Entry 6W19 (electron microscopy, 5.50 A resolution (low resolution: residue-level contacts below are approximate; hydrogen-bond / salt-bridge calls are withheld)); this record covers chains J and O of the 50 polymer chains in the assembly.

[Chain J (and O)]
Name: Major capsid protein
Source organism: Epstein-Barr virus (strain B95-8)
Notes: chain O of this document is another copy of the same molecule, construct and numbering; everything in this record applies to it too
UniProtKB: P03226 (MCP_EBVB9); residues 1-1381 here = UniProt positions 1-1381
Chain sequence (1381 residues; each row starts with the number of its first residue):
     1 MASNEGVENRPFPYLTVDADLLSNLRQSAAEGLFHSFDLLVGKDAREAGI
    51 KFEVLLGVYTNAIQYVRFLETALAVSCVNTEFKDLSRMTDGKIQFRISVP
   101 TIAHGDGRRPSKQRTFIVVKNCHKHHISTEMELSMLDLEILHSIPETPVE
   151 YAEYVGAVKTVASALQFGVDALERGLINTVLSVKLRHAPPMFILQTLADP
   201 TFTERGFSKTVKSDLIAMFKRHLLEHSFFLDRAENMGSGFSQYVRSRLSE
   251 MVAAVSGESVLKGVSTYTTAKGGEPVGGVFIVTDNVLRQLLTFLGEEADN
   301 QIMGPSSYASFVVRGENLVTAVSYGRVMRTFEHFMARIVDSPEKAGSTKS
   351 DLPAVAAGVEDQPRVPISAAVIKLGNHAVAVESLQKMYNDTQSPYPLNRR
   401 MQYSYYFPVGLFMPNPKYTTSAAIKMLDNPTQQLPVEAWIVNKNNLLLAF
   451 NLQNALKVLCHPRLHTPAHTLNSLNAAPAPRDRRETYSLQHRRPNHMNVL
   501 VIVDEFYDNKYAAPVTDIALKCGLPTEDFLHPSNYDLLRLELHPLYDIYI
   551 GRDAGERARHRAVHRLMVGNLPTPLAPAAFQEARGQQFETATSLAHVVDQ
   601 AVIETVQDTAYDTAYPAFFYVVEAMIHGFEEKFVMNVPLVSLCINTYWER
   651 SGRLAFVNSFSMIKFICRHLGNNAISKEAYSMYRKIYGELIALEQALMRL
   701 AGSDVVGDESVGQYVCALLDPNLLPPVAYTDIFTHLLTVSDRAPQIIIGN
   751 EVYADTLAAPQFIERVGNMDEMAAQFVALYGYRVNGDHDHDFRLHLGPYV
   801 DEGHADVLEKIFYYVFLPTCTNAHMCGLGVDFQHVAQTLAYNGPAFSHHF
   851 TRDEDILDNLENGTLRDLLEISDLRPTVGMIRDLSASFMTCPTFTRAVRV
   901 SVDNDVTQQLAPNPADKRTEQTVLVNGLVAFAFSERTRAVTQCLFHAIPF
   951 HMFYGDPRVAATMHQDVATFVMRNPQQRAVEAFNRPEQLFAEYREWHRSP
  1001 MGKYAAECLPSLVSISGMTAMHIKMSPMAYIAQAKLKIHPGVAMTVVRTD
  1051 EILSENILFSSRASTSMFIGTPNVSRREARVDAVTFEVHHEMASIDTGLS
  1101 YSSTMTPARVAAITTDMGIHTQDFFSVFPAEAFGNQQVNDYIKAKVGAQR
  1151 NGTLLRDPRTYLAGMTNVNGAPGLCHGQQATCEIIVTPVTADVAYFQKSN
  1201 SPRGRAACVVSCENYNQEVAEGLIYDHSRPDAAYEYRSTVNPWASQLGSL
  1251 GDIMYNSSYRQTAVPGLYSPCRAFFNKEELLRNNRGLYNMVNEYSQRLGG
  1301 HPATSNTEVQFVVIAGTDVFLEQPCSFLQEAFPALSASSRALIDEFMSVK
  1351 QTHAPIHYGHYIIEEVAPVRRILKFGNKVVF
Not modelled in the structure: 1-6, 338-364 (chain O: 1-25, 1149-1169)

[Chain J / chain O interface]
Residue-residue contacts (151; chain J residue first):
  M88(J) - F34(O)
  T89(J) - A30(O)
  T89(J) - E31(O)
  T89(J) - L33(O)
  K92(J) - E31(O)
  Q94(J) - R26(O)
  Q94(J) - G32(O)
  Q94(J) - L33(O)
  Q94(J) - V58(O)
  F95(J) - V58(O)
  F95(J) - T60(O)
  R96(J) - V58(O)
  R96(J) - Y59(O)
  R96(J) - T60(O)
  I97(J) - T60(O)
  S98(J) - T60(O)
  S98(J) - N61(O)
  S98(J) - A62(O)
  S98(J) - F167(O)
  V99(J) - F167(O)
  P100(J) - F167(O)
  P100(J) - D170(O)
  P100(J) - R174(O)
  P100(J) - D390(O)
  T101(J) - A171(O)
  I102(J) - R174(O)
  I102(J) - G175(O)
  I102(J) - Y388(O)
  I102(J) - T391(O)
  I102(J) - S393(O)
  A103(J) - I127(O)
  A103(J) - S128(O)
  A103(J) - T129(O)
  A103(J) - A171(O)
  A103(J) - G175(O)
  H104(J) - S128(O)
  G105(J) - H126(O)
  R109(J) - R1077(O)
  P110(J) - S128(O)
  P110(J) - T129(O)
  P110(J) - E130(O)
  P110(J) - E1087(O)
  K112(J) - E130(O)
  K112(J) - M131(O)
  K112(J) - E132(O)
  Q113(J) - E130(O)
  Q113(J) - E132(O)
  Q113(J) - A164(O)
  R114(J) - Q392(O)
  P200(J) - N389(O)
  T201(J) - Q385(O)
  T201(J) - N398(O)
  T201(J) - L1053(O)
  F202(J) - A1112(O)
  E204(J) - P394(O)
  E204(J) - Y395(O)
  R205(J) - P394(O)
  R205(J) - N1306(O)
  R205(J) - D1318(O)
  R205(J) - F1320(O)
  K209(J) - A1171(O)
  K209(J) - P1172(O)
  K209(J) - L1174(O)
  K209(J) - E1308(O)
  T210(J) - Q1178(O)
  T210(J) - N1306(O)
  V211(J) - N1306(O)
  S213(J) - L1174(O)
  S213(J) - C1175(O)
  R221(J) - N444(O)
  V260(J) - T60(O)
  K262(J) - N61(O)
  P416(J) - D428(O)
  K417(J) - L427(O)
  Y418(J) - K425(O)
  Y418(J) - M426(O)
  Y418(J) - R1340(O)
  Y418(J) - A1341(O)
  T419(J) - I424(O)
  T419(J) - K425(O)
  T420(J) - A423(O)
  P525(J) - K1035(O)
  E527(J) - N451(O)
  E527(J) - K1037(O)
  D528(J) - Q453(O)
  D528(J) - K1035(O)
  H531(J) - Q453(O)
  D608(J) - R684(O)
  Y611(J) - R684(O)
  D612(J) - R684(O)
  R650(J) - G671(O)
  R650(J) - N672(O)
  R650(J) - N673(O)
  R650(J) - K677(O)
  S651(J) - K677(O)
  R653(J) - R684(O)
  I871(J) - G671(O)
  S934(J) - R668(O)
  E935(J) - R668(O)
  R936(J) - H669(O)
  R958(J) - I691(O)
  R958(J) - Q695(O)
  Q965(J) - E802(O)
  M972(J) - D801(O)
  M972(J) - H804(O)
  M972(J) - A805(O)
  P975(J) - S710(O)
  Q976(J) - M698(O)
  Q976(J) - G702(O)
  Q976(J) - S703(O)
  Q976(J) - D704(O)
  Q976(J) - V705(O)
  R978(J) - E694(O)
  R978(J) - M698(O)
  R978(J) - H804(O)
  R978(J) - A805(O)
  A979(J) - M698(O)
  E1007(J) - S593(O)
  E1007(J) - R699(O)
  D1192(J) - R1340(O)
  A1194(J) - R1340(O)
  Q1197(J) - G1376(O)
  K1198(J) - N445(O)
  K1198(J) - K1374(O)
  S1211(J) - L1174(O)
  C1212(J) - P1172(O)
  E1213(J) - P1172(O)
  V1219(J) - P1172(O)
  L1223(J) - P1172(O)
  L1223(J) - G1173(O)
  R1229(J) - G1170(O)
  R1229(J) - A1171(O)
  R1229(J) - P1172(O)
  A1232(J) - G1173(O)
  A1232(J) - C1175(O)
  A1233(J) - L446(O)
  A1233(J) - H1176(O)
  Y1234(J) - L446(O)
  E1235(J) - I1119(O)
  E1235(J) - H1120(O)
  E1235(J) - Q1179(O)
  Y1236(J) - A449(O)
  Q1351(J) - S1348(O)
  Q1351(J) - K1378(O)
  T1352(J) - S1348(O)
  H1353(J) - K1378(O)
  P1355(J) - D1344(O)
  Y1358(J) - K425(O)
  Y1358(J) - L427(O)
  E1364(J) - N1377(O)
  E1365(J) - N1377(O)
Other interface residues (no listed pair), chain J (99 interface residues in all): R87, I93, D106, S111, S208, D214, A217, M218, S421, L520, S533, A614, T646, D873, T969, N974, A1206, V1366
Other interface residues (no listed pair), chain O (120 interface residues in all): H35, I63, L172, N178, R186, M387, K443, L447, L448, T592, E630, K664, Y680, D708, E1078, A1111, K1145, G1177, T1307, V1319, M1347, V1349, F1375

[Summary]
Chain J and chain O form an interface of 99 and 120 residues respectively.
Chain J and chain O are both Major capsid protein (Epstein-Barr virus (strain B95-8)); the structure,
Structures of Capsid and Capsid-Associated Tegument Complex inside the Epstein-Barr Virus, was determined by
electron microscopy, deposited together with 6W2D and 6W2E.
